8SMY - chains A and I of the 12 polymer chains in the assembly; structure by electron microscopy, 3.20 A resolution.

Chain A:
Protein: Histone H3.1
From: Homo sapiens
Reference sequence: P68431 (H31_HUMAN); residues 0-135 here correspond to UniProt positions 1-136 (UniProt number = residue number + 1)
Amino-acid sequence (140 residues; numbered -4 to 135; the number before each row is that of its first residue; numbers below 1 keep their minus sign (Gly-4 is residue -4)):
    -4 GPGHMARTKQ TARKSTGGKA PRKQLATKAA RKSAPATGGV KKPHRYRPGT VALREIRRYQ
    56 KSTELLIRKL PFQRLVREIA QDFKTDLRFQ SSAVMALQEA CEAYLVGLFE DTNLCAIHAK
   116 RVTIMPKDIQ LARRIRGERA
Not modelled in the structure: -4 to 36
Sequence notes: expression tag (-4 to -1)
Swiss-Prot annotation at these positions:
  - modified residue: Arg2 (Asymmetric dimethylarginine), Thr3 (Phosphothreonine), Lys4 (Allysine), Gln5 (5-glutamyl dopamine), Thr6 (Phosphothreonine), Arg8 (Citrulline), Lys9 (N6,N6,N6-trimethyllysine), Ser10 (ADP-ribosylserine), Thr11 (Phosphothreonine), Lys14 (N6-(2-hydroxyisobutyryl)lysine), Arg17 (Asymmetric dimethylarginine), Lys18 (N6-(2-hydroxyisobutyryl)lysine), Lys23 (N6-(2-hydroxyisobutyryl)lysine), Arg26 (Citrulline), Lys27 (N6,N6,N6-trimethyllysine), Ser28 (ADP-ribosylserine), Lys36 (N6,N6,N6-trimethyllysine), Lys37 (N6-methyllysine), Tyr41 (Phosphotyrosine), Lys56 (N6,N6,N6-trimethyllysine) and 8 more in UniProt
  - lipidation: Lys18 (N6-decanoyllysine)

Chain I:
Molecule: 147-nt DNA strand
From: Homo sapiens
Sequence (147 nucleotides; row label = number of the first residue in the row; numbers below 1 keep their minus sign (DA-73 is residue -73)):
   -73 ATCGAGAATC CCGGTGCCGA GGCCGCTCAA TTGGTCGTAG ACAGCTCTAG CACCGCTTAA
   -13 ACGCACGTAC GCGCTGTCCC CCGCGTTTTA ACCGCCAAGG GGATTACTCC CTAGTCTCCA
    47 GGCACGTGTC AGATATATAC ATCCGAT

Interface between chain A and chain I:
Residue-residue contacts (17):
  Arg40(A) with DC70(I), sugar contact
  Tyr41(A) with DC70(I), phosphate contact
  Arg42(A) with DA-5(I), salt bridge to the phosphate; DC70(I), hydrogen bond to the phosphate
  Pro43(A) with DA-5(I), phosphate contact
  Thr45(A) with DC70(I), hydrogen bond to the phosphate
  Arg63(A) with DA-14(I), sugar contact; DA-13(I), salt bridge to the phosphate
  Arg72(A) with DC-23(I), salt bridge to the phosphate
  Arg83(A) with DC-23(I), sugar contact
  Phe84(A) with DG-24(I), sugar contact; DC-23(I), hydrogen bond to the phosphate
  Ser86(A) with DG-24(I), phosphate contact
  Arg116(A) with DG-3(I), phosphate contact; DC-2(I), phosphate contact
  Val117(A) with DG-3(I), hydrogen bond to the phosphate
  Thr118(A) with DG-3(I), hydrogen bond to the phosphate
Also at the interface, not in a pair above, chain A (17 interface residues in all): His39, Gln85, Lys115, Met120
Also at the interface, not in a pair above, chain I (10 interface residues in all): DT-6, DC69

Summary:
17 residues of chain A and 10 residues of chain I are in contact, with 5 hydrogen bonds and 3 salt bridges.
Polar pairs include Arg42(A)-DC70(I), Thr45(A)-DC70(I) and Phe84(A)-DC-23(I).
Here chain A is Histone H3.1 and chain I is a 147-nt DNA strand, both from Homo sapiens. Entry 8SMY (Cryo-EM
structure of the human nucleosome core particle in complex with RNF168 and UbcH5c~Ub (UbcH5c chemically ...)
was determined by electron microscopy together with 8SMW, 8SMX, 8SMZ, 8SN0, 8SN1, 8SN2 and 3 further entries
from the same study.
